6SSR - chains A and B of the 3 polymer chains in the assembly; structure by X-ray diffraction, 3.80 A resolution.

Chain A (and B):
Molecule: Microsomal glutathione S-transferase 2
From: Homo sapiens
Notes: EC 2.5.1.18; chain B of this document is another copy of the same molecule, construct and numbering; everything in this record applies to it too
Reference sequence: Q99735 (MGST2_HUMAN); residues 2-147 here = UniProt positions 2-147
Amino-acid sequence (153 residues; row label = number of the first residue in the row; numbers below 1 keep their minus sign (Met-5 is residue -5)):
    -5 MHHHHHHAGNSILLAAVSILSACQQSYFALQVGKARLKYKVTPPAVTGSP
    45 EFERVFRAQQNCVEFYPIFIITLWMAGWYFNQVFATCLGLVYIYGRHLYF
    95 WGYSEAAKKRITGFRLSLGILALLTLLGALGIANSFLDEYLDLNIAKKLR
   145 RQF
Not modelled in the structure: -5 to 3, 139-147 (chain B: -5 to 2, 139-147)
Differences from the reference sequence: initiating methionine (-5); expression tag (-4 to 1)
From the paper describing this entry:
  - mutagenesis - R51A, R104A, R104K: abolished catalytic activity
  - catalytic residues: Arg104
  - mutagenesis - R51K, E58A, W72A, W72I, Y97F: decreased catalytic activity

Interface between chain A and chain B:
Pairs across the interface - 29 pairs, chain A then chain B:
  Glu47(A) with Pro38(B)
  Arg48(A) with Pro38(B)
  Arg51(A) with Pro38(B), hydrogen bond (side chain-backbone); Val40(B); Phe50(B)
  Glu58(A) with Val57(B)
  Phe59(A) with Ala23(B), hydrophobic
  Ile62(A) with Ala16(B); Gln19(B); Tyr60(B), hydrophobic
  Ile65(A) with Ser12(B); Tyr60(B); Ile64(B), hydrophobic
  Met69(A) with Ala9(B), hydrophobic; Ile13(B), hydrophobic
  Tyr73(A) with Gly3(B), hydrogen bond (side chain-backbone); Ser5(B), hydrogen bond (side chain-backbone); Ile6(B); Ala9(B), hydrophobic
  Tyr97(A) with Pro37(B); Pro38(B)
  Ala101(A) with Pro37(B)
  Arg104(A) with Pro37(B)
  Thr119(A) with Cys17(B)
  Ile126(A) with Ile6(B); Ala9(B); Ala10(B); Ile13(B), hydrophobic
  Ser129(A) with Ile6(B)
Interface residues without a listed pair, chain A (19 interface residues in all): Pro61, Thr66, Trp72, Phe130
Interface residues without a listed pair, chain B (21 interface residues in all): Ser20, Pro61, Trp68

Overview:
The interface between chain A and chain B involves 19 residues on one side and 21 on the other, with 3
hydrogen bonds. Among the polar pairs are Arg51(A)-Pro38(B), Tyr73(A)-Gly3(B) and Tyr73(A)-Ser5(B). From the
paper: the catalytic residue Arg104(A); R51K, E58A and W72A of chain A, among others, reduce catalytic
activity; 8 substitutions were tested in all.
Both chains are Microsomal glutathione S-transferase 2 (Homo sapiens). Entry 6SSR (Crystal structure of Human
Microsomal Glutathione S-Transferase 2 at 3.8 Angstroms resolution) was determined by X-ray diffraction (same
publication as 6SSS, 6SSU and 6SSW).
